PDB entry 6FQ8 | electron microscopy, 4.80 A resolution (low resolution: residue-level contacts below are approximate; hydrogen-bond / salt-bridge calls are withheld) | chains B and J of the 10 polymer chains in the assembly

[Chain B]
Molecule: Histone H4
From: Xenopus laevis
UniProtKB: P62799 (H4_XENLA); residues 17-102 here correspond to UniProt positions 18-103 (UniProt number = residue number + 1)
Chain sequence (86 residues; row label = number of the first residue in the row):
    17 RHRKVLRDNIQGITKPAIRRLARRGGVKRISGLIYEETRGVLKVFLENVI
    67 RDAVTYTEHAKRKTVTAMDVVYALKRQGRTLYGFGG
Not modelled in the structure: 101-102
Swiss-Prot annotation at these positions:
  - modified residue: Lys20 (N6,N6,N6-trimethyllysine), Lys31 (N6-(2-hydroxyisobutyryl)lysine), Lys44 (N6-(2-hydroxyisobutyryl)lysine), Ser47 (Phosphoserine), Tyr51 (Phosphotyrosine), Lys59 (N6-(2-hydroxyisobutyryl)lysine), Lys77 (N6-(2-hydroxyisobutyryl)lysine), Lys79 (N6-(2-hydroxyisobutyryl)lysine), Tyr88 (Phosphotyrosine), Lys91 (N6-(2-hydroxyisobutyryl)lysine)
  - cross-link (Glycyl lysine isopeptide (Lys-Gly)): Lys31 (interchain with G-Cter in UFM1), Lys91 (interchain with G-Cter in ubiquitin)

[Chain J]
Molecule: 147-nt DNA strand
From: synthetic construct
Sequence (147 nucleotides; numbered -73 to 73; the number before each row is that of its first residue; numbers below 1 keep their minus sign (DC-73 is residue -73)):
   -73 CTGGAGAATCCCGGTGCCGAGGCCGCTCAATTGGTCGTAGACAGCTCTAG
   -23 CACCGCTTAAACGCACGTACGCGCTGTCCCCCGCGTTTTAACCGCCAAGG
    27 GGATTACTCCCTAGTCTCCAGGCACGTGTCAGATATATACATCCTGT

[Interface between chain B and chain J]
Residue-residue contacts (16):
  Lys20(B) with DA16(J); DA17(J)
  Lys31(B) with DC8(J)
  Arg35(B) with DC8(J); DG9(J)
  Arg39(B) with DG9(J)
  Ile46(B) with DC7(J); DC8(J)
  Ser47(B) with DC7(J)
  Gly48(B) with DC7(J)
  Tyr51(B) with DC7(J); DC8(J)
  Arg78(B) with DG28(J)
  Lys79(B) with DG27(J); DG28(J)
  Thr80(B) with DG28(J)
Interface residues without a listed pair, chain B (12 interface residues in all): Arg45
Interface residues without a listed pair, chain J (8 interface residues in all): DA29

[Summary]
The interface between chain B and chain J involves 12 residues on one side and 8 on the other.
Here chain B is Histone H4 (Xenopus laevis) and chain J is a 147-nt DNA strand (synthetic construct). Entry
6FQ8 (Class 3 : translocated nucleosome) was determined by electron microscopy (same publication as 6FQ5 and
6FQ6).
